5CKX - chains A and C of the 4 polymer chains in the assembly; structure by X-ray diffraction, 2.70 A resolution.

[Chain A]
Molecule: Phospho-2-dehydro-3-deoxyheptonate aldolase AroG
Source organism: Mycobacterium tuberculosis (strain ATCC 25618 / H37Rv)
Notes: EC 2.5.1.54
Reference sequence: O53512 (AROG_MYCTU); residues 1-462 here = UniProt positions 1-462
Amino-acid sequence (472 residues; row label = number of the first residue in the row; numbers below 1 keep their minus sign (Met-9 is residue -9)):
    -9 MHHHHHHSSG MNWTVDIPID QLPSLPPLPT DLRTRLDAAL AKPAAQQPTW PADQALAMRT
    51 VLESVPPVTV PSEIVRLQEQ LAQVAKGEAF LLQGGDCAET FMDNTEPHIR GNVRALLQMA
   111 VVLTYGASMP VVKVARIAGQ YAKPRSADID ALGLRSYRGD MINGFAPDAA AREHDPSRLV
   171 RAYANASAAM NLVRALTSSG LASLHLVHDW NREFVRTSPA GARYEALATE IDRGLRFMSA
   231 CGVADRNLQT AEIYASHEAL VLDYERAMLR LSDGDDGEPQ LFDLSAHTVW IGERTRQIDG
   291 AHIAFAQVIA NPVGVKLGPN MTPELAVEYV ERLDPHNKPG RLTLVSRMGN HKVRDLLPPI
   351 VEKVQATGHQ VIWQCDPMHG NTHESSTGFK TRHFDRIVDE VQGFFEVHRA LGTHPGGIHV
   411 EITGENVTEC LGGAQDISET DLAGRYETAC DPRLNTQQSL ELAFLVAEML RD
Unresolved in the structure: -9 to 2, 11-15, 234-240
Differences from the reference sequence: initiating methionine (-9); expression tag (-8 to 0)
Curated features (UniProtKB/Swiss-Prot):
  - binding site (Mn(2+)): Cys87, His369, Glu411, Asp441
  - binding site (phosphoenolpyruvate): Arg126, Glu283, Arg284, Lys306, Arg337
Ion coordination: Mn2+: Cys87, His369, Glu411, Asp441
Residues lining bound ligands:
  - phenylalanine (PHE), molecule 1: Pro8, Val55, Val170, Tyr173, Ala174
  - phenylalanine (PHE), molecule 2: Phe91, Met92, Arg171, Ala174, Asn175, Ala178

[Chain C]
Molecule: Intracellular chorismate mutase
Source organism: Mycobacterium tuberculosis (strain ATCC 25618 / H37Rv)
Notes: EC 5.4.99.5
Reference sequence: P9WIC1 (CHMU_MYCTU); residues 1-90 here correspond to UniProt positions 16-105 (UniProt number = residue number + 15)
Amino-acid sequence (90 residues; row label = number of the first residue in the row):
     1 MNLEMLESQP VPEIDTLREE IDRLDAEILA LVKRRAEVSK AIGKARMASG GTRLVHSREM
    61 KVIERYSELG PDGKDLAILL LRLGRGRLGH
Unresolved in the structure: 1-12
Curated features (UniProtKB/Swiss-Prot):
  - binding site (chorismate): Arg46, Val55, Glu59
  - site: Arg46 (Important for catalysis), Gly86 (Important for activation via AroG), Arg87 (Important for activation via AroG), Leu88 (Important for activation via AroG)
Residues lining bound ligands: TSA (8-hydroxy-2-oxa-bicyclo[3.3.1]non-6-ene-3,5-dicarboxylic acid): Arg18, Ile21, Arg35, Ser39, Ile42, Arg46, Arg53, Leu54, Val55, Arg58, Glu59, Val62, Leu81, Gly84, Arg85

[Chain A / chain C interface]
Residue-residue contacts (36; chain A residue first):
  Ala210(A) with Met60(C), hydrophobic
  Ala212(A) with Ile63(C), hydrophobic; Lys74(C); Ile78(C)
  Arg213(A) with Arg85(C); Leu88(C)
  Tyr214(A) with His56(C)
  Glu215(A) with Lys74(C), salt bridge
  Asn340(A) with Thr52(C)
  Phe384(A) with His56(C)
  Asp385(A) with Thr52(C); Val55(C); His56(C), hydrogen bond (side chain-backbone)
  Asp389(A) with Thr52(C); Arg53(C)
  Gln392(A) with Arg53(C); Leu54(C); Leu88(C); Gly89(C), hydrogen bond (side chain-backbone)
  Phe395(A) with Gly89(C)
  Glu396(A) with Arg53(C), salt bridge; Gly89(C); His90(C)
  Arg399(A) with Gly89(C), hydrogen bond (side chain-backbone); His90(C)
  Gly423(A) with His56(C)
  Glu451(A) with His56(C), salt bridge
  Leu455(A) with Leu88(C)
  Glu458(A) with Leu88(C); His90(C)
  Met459(A) with Leu88(C); Gly89(C); His90(C)
  Arg461(A) with His90(C), hydrogen bond (backbone-side chain)
  Asp462(A) with Arg87(C), hydrogen bond (backbone-side chain); His90(C)
Other interface residues (no listed pair), chain A (26 interface residues in all): Pro209, Ala216, His341, Arg344, Arg386, Ala424
Other interface residues (no listed pair), chain C (20 interface residues in all): Met47, Gly50, Gly51, Ser57, Glu59, Asp75

[Overview]
26 residues of chain A and 20 residues of chain C are in contact, with 5 hydrogen bonds and 3 salt bridges.
Polar contacts include Glu215(A)-Lys74(C), Glu396(A)-Arg53(C) and Glu451(A)-His56(C). Ligands of chain A:
phenylalanine. Chain C binds compound TSA.
Here chain A is Phospho-2-dehydro-3-deoxyheptonate aldolase AroG and chain C is Intracellular chorismate
mutase, both from Mycobacterium tuberculosis (strain ATCC 25618 / H37Rv). Entry 5CKX (Non-covalent complex of
DAHP synthase and chorismate mutase from Mycobacterium tuberculosis with bound transition state analog ...)
was determined by X-ray diffraction together with 5CKV from the same study.
